Entry 4LOR (X-ray diffraction, 2.50 A resolution); this record covers chains B and C of the 4 polymer chains in the assembly.

Chain B (and C):
Molecule: collagen-like peptide from C1q
Notes: chain C of this document is another copy of the same molecule, construct and numbering; everything in this record applies to it too
Amino-acid sequence (29 residues; row label = number of the first residue in the row):
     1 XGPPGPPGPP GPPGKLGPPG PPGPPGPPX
Disordered / not traced: 1-3, 27-29
Modified / non-standard residues: ACE (acetyl group) at position 1, NH2 (amino group) at position 29; Pro4, Pro7, Pro10, Pro13, Pro19, Pro22, Pro25, Pro28 (4-hydroxyproline; HYP)

Interface between chain B and chain C:
Pairs across the interface (39):
  Pro4(B) - Pro4(C)
  Gly5(B) - Pro4(C)
  Gly5(B) - Gly5(C)
  Gly5(B) - Pro6(C)
  Pro7(B) - Pro6(C)
  Gly8(B) - Pro6(C)  hydrogen bond (backbone-backbone)
  Gly8(B) - Gly8(C)
  Gly8(B) - Pro9(C)
  Pro9(B) - Gly8(C)
  Pro10(B) - Pro9(C)
  Gly11(B) - Pro9(C)  hydrogen bond (backbone-backbone)
  Gly11(B) - Gly11(C)
  Gly11(B) - Pro12(C)
  Pro12(B) - Gly11(C)
  Pro12(B) - Pro12(C)
  Pro13(B) - Pro12(C)
  Gly14(B) - Pro12(C)  hydrogen bond (backbone-backbone)
  Gly14(B) - Gly14(C)
  Lys15(B) - Gly14(C)
  Leu16(B) - Lys15(C)
  Leu16(B) - Leu16(C)
  Gly17(B) - Lys15(C)  hydrogen bond (backbone-backbone)
  Gly17(B) - Gly17(C)
  Gly17(B) - Pro18(C)
  Pro18(B) - Gly17(C)
  Pro19(B) - Pro18(C)
  Gly20(B) - Pro18(C)  hydrogen bond (backbone-backbone)
  Gly20(B) - Gly20(C)
  Pro21(B) - Gly20(C)
  Pro22(B) - Pro21(C)
  Gly23(B) - Pro21(C)  hydrogen bond (backbone-backbone)
  Gly23(B) - Gly23(C)
  Gly23(B) - Pro24(C)
  Pro24(B) - Gly23(C)
  Pro24(B) - Pro24(C)
  Pro25(B) - Pro24(C)
  Pro25(B) - Gly26(C)
  Gly26(B) - Pro24(C)
  Gly26(B) - Gly26(C)
Interface residues without a listed pair, chain B (23 interface residues in all): Pro6
Interface residues without a listed pair, chain C (23 interface residues in all): Pro7, Pro10, Pro13, Pro19, Pro22, Pro25

Overview:
Chain B and chain C each contribute 23 residues to their interface, with 6 hydrogen bonds. Backbone hydrogen
bonds pair Gly8(B)-Pro6(C), Gly11(B)-Pro9(C) and Gly14(B)-Pro12(C).
Both chains are collagen-like peptide from C1q. Entry 4LOR (C1s CUB1-EGF-CUB2 in complex with a collagen-like
peptide from C1q) was determined by X-ray diffraction, deposited together with 4LMF, 4LOS and 4LOT.
